5TYF - chains A and P of the 4 polymer chains in the assembly; structure by X-ray diffraction, 1.97 A resolution.

# Chain A
Molecule: DNA-directed DNA/RNA polymerase mu
Source organism: Homo sapiens
Notes: EC 2.7.7.7
UniProtKB: Q9NP87 (DPOLM_HUMAN); residue numbers follow UniProt; this construct covers 132-397, 410-494
Chain sequence (356 residues; numbered 127 to 494; 12 numbers in that range are skipped by the numbering (no residue carries them; nothing is unmodelled there); the number before each row is that of its first residue):
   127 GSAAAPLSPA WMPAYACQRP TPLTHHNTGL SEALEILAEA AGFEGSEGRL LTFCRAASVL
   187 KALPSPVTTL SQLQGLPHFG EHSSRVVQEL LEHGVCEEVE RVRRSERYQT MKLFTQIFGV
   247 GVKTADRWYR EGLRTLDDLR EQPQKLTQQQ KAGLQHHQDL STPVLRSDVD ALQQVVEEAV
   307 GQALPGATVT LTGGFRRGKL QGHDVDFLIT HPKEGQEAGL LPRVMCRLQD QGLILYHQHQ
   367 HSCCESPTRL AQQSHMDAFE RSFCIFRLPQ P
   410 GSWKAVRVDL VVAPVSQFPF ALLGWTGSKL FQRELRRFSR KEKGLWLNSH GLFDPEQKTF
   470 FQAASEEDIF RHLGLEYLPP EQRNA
Not modelled in the structure: 127-136, 365-383
Sequence notes: expression tag (127-131); conflict Gly-410 (Pro in Q9NP87)
UniProt features mapped onto this chain:
  - region: Arg-323 to Asp-332 (Involved in ssDNA binding)
  - binding site (Mg(2+)): Asp-330, Asp-332, Asp-418
  - site: Gly-433 (Responsible for the low discrimination between dNTP and rNTP)
Glycans and other covalent adducts: 2,3-dihydroxy-1,4-dithiobutane (DTT) linked to Cys-180
Bound ions: Na+ site 1: Thr-241, Ile-243, Val-246 (shared with DT3(P) of chain P); Mg2+: Asp-330, Asp-332 (together with glycolic acid) (shared with DT5(P) of chain P); Na+ site 2: Asp-330, Asp-332, Asp-418 (shared with DA4(P), DT5(P) of chain P)
Ligand contacts: glycolic acid (GOA): Gly-319, Gly-320, Arg-323, Asp-330, Asp-332

# Chain P
Molecule: 5-nt DNA strand
Sequence (5 nucleotides; row label = number of the first residue in the row):
     1 CGTAT
Bound ions: Na+ site 1: DT3 (shared with Thr-241(A), Ile-243(A), Val-246(A) of chain A); Na+ site 2: DA4, DT5 (shared with Asp-330(A), Asp-332(A), Asp-418(A) of chain A); Mg2+: DT5 (together with glycolic acid) (shared with Asp-330(A), Asp-332(A) of chain A)

# Interface between chain A and chain P
Pairs across the interface - 29 pairs, chain A then chain P:
  Ile-243(A) / DT3(P)  phosphate contact
  Phe-244(A) / DT3(P)  phosphate contact
  Gly-245(A) / DG2(P)  phosphate contact
  Gly-245(A) / DT3(P)  hydrogen bond to the phosphate
  Val-246(A) / DG2(P)  hydrogen bond to the phosphate
  Val-246(A) / DT3(P)  hydrogen bond to the phosphate
  Gly-247(A) / DG2(P)  hydrogen bond to the phosphate
  Gly-247(A) / DT3(P)  phosphate contact
  Lys-249(A) / DC1(P)  phosphate contact
  Lys-249(A) / DG2(P)  phosphate contact
  Thr-250(A) / DC1(P)  hydrogen bond to the phosphate
  Thr-250(A) / DG2(P)  hydrogen bond to the phosphate
  Gln-275(A) / DG2(P)  sugar contact
  Arg-323(A) / DT5(P)  hydrogen bond to the phosphate
  Asp-330(A) / DT5(P)  phosphate contact
  Asp-332(A) / DA4(P)  phosphate contact
  Asp-332(A) / DT5(P)  phosphate contact
  Phe-389(A) / DT3(P)  sugar contact
  Phe-389(A) / DA4(P)  sugar contact
  Arg-416(A) / DT3(P)  phosphate contact
  Arg-416(A) / DA4(P)  salt bridge to the phosphate
  Asp-418(A) / DA4(P)  sugar contact
  Gly-433(A) / DT5(P)  sugar contact
  Trp-434(A) / DA4(P)  sugar contact
  Trp-434(A) / DT5(P)  sugar contact
  Thr-435(A) / DT5(P)  phosphate contact
  Gly-436(A) / DT5(P)  hydrogen bond to the phosphate
  Lys-438(A) / DT5(P)  base contact
  Gln-441(A) / DT5(P)  base contact
Interface residues without a listed pair, chain A (25 interface residues in all): Val-248, Arg-253, Gly-319, Arg-387, Ser-437

# In short
25 residues of chain A face 5 of chain P across their interface; the contacts include 8 hydrogen bonds and 1
salt bridge. Polar pairs include Gly-245(A)/DT3(P), Val-246(A)/DG2(P) and Val-246(A)/DT3(P). Ligands of chain
A: glycolic acid.
Chain A is DNA-directed DNA/RNA polymerase mu (Homo sapiens) and chain P is a 5-nt DNA strand; the structure,
DNA Polymerase Mu Product Complex, 10 mM Mg2+ (270 min), was determined by X-ray diffraction (same publication
as 5TXX, 5TXZ, 5TYB, 5TYC, 5TYD, 5TYE and 7 further entries).
